Entry 1L42 (X-ray diffraction, 1.80 A resolution); this record covers chain A.

== Chain A ==
Name: T4 lysozyme
From: Enterobacteria phage T4
Notes: EC 3.2.1.17
UniProt: P00720 (LYS_BPT4); numbering as in UniProt (aligned over 1-164)
Chain sequence (164 residues; numbered 1 to 164; the number before each row is that of its first residue):
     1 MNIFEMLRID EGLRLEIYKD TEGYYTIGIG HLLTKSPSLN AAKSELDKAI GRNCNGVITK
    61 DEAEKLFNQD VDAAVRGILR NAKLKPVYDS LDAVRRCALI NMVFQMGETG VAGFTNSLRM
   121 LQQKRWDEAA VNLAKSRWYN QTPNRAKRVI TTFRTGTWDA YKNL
Construct notes: engineered mutation Glu16 (Lys in P00720)
UniProt features mapped onto this chain:
  - active site (Proton donor/acceptor): Glu11, Asp20
  - binding site (substrate): Leu32, Phe104, Ser117, Asn132

== Overview ==
From UniProt: active-site residues Glu11 and Asp20 and 4 substrate-binding residues.
Chain A is T4 lysozyme (Enterobacteria phage T4); the structure, Cumulative site-directed charge-change
replacements in bacteriophage T4 lysozyme suggest that long-range electrostatic interactions contribute little
to ..., was determined by X-ray diffraction together with 1L43, 1L44, 1L45, 1L46 and 1L47 from the same study.
